PDB entry 7UIY | electron microscopy, 3.22 A resolution | chains E and F of the 14 polymer chains in the assembly

# Chain E (and F)
Molecule: ATP-dependent Clp protease ATP-binding subunit ClpA
Source organism: Escherichia coli
Notes: chain F of this document is another copy of the same molecule, construct and numbering; everything in this record applies to it too
UniProt: A0A836NDF2 (A0A836NDF2_ECOLX); numbering as in UniProt (aligned over 1-758)
Amino-acid sequence (758 residues; row label = number of the first residue in the row):
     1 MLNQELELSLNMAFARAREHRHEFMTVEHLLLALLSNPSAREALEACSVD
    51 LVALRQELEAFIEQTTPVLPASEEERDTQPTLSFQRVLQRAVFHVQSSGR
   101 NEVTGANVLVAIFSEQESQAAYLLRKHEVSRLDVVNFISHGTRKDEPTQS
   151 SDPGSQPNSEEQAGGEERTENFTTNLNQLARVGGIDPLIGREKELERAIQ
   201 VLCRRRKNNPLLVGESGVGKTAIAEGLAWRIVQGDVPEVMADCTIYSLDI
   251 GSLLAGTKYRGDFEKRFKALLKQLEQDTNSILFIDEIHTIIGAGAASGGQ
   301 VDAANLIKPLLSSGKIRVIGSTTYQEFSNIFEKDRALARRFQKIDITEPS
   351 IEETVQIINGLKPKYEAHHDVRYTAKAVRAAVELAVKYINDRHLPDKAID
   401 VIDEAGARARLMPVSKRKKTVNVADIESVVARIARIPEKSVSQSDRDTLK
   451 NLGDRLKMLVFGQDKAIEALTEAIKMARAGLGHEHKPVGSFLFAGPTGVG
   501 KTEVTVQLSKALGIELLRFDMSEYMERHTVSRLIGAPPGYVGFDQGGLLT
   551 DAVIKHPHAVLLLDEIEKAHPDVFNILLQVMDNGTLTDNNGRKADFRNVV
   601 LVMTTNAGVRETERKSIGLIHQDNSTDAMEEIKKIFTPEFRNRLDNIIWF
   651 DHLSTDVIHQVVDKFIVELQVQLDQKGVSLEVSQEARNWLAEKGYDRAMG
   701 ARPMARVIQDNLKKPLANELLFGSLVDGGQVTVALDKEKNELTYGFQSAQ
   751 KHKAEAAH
Unresolved in the structure: 1-168, 749-758 (chain F: 1-169, 297-300, 749-758)
Construct notes: conflict T169 (Met in A0A836NDF2)
Small-molecule neighbours:
  - ADP (adenosine-5'-diphosphate), molecule 1: D186, P187, L188, I189, R191, E215, S216, G217, V218, G219, K220, T221, A222, E286, I357, L361, P395, I399
  - ADP, molecule 2: V460, F461, Q463, P496, T497, G498, V499, G500, K501, T502, E503, L653, V661, K664, F665, A701, R702
  - ATP-gamma-S (AGS; phosphothiophosphoric acid-adenylate ester): A336, R339, R340

# Chain E / chain F interface
Contacting residue pairs - 51 pairs, chain E then chain F:
  D186(E) - R205(F)  salt bridge
  S216(E) - R335(F)
  D249(E) - P309(F)
  G251(E) - N305(F)
  S252(E) - K268(F)  hydrogen bond
  L254(E) - E264(F)
  L254(E) - N305(F)
  A255(E) - E264(F)
  A255(E) - L306(F)  hydrophobic
  G256(E) - G261(F)
  G256(E) - E264(F)  hydrogen bond (backbone-side chain)
  G256(E) - K265(F)
  K258(E) - R260(F)
  K258(E) - D262(F)
  K258(E) - K265(F)
  E286(E) - R335(F)
  E286(E) - R339(F)  salt bridge
  T323(E) - R335(F)
  E326(E) - R335(F)  salt bridge
  K364(E) - R205(F)
  Y365(E) - R205(F)  hydrogen bond
  Y365(E) - R206(F)
  H368(E) - C203(F)
  H368(E) - R205(F)
  H369(E) - C203(F)
  D396(E) - K207(F)  salt bridge
  D400(E) - R204(F)  salt bridge
  D400(E) - K207(F)  salt bridge
  D403(E) - R204(F)  salt bridge
  D403(E) - R205(F)  hydrogen bond (side chain-backbone)
  D403(E) - R206(F)  hydrogen bond (side chain-backbone)
  E404(E) - Q200(F)  hydrogen bond
  E404(E) - R204(F)
  A407(E) - Q200(F)
  R408(E) - Q200(F)
  R410(E) - V239(F)
  L411(E) - E196(F)
  L411(E) - I199(F)  hydrophobic
  L411(E) - Q200(F)
  L411(E) - P237(F)
  R432(E) - R197(F)
  R435(E) - D345(F)  salt bridge
  P537(E) - N589(F)
  V541(E) - A536(F)
  V541(E) - N589(F)
  G542(E) - F543(F)
  G542(E) - N589(F)
  F543(E) - F543(F)  hydrophobic
  Q545(E) - D588(F)  hydrogen bond (side chain-backbone)
  Q545(E) - N589(F)  hydrogen bond (side chain-backbone)
  Q545(E) - G591(F)
Also at the interface, not in a pair above, chain E (35 interface residues in all): N171, G184, R392, E523
Also at the interface, not in a pair above, chain F (34 interface residues in all): S328, N329, Q342, G542, N575, N590

# Overview
The interface between chain E and chain F involves 35 residues on one side and 34 on the other; the contacts
include 8 hydrogen bonds and 8 salt bridges. Among the polar pairs are D186(E)-R205(F), E286(E)-R339(F) and
E326(E)-R335(F). Ligands of chain E: ATP-gamma-S and ADP.
Both chains are ATP-dependent Clp protease ATP-binding subunit ClpA (Escherichia coli). Entry 7UIY (ClpAP
complex bound to ClpS N-terminal extension, class IIIa) was determined by electron microscopy together with
7UIV, 7UIW, 7UIX, 7UIZ and 7UJ0 from the same study.
